Entry 5DGQ (X-ray diffraction, 1.90 A resolution); this record covers chains A and B.

[Chain A (and B)]
Name: Putative endoglucanase-related protein
Organism: Photobacterium profundum
Notes: chain B of this document is another copy of the same molecule, construct and numbering; everything in this record applies to it too
UniProt: Q6LUT2 (Q6LUT2_PHOPR); residues 1-578 here = UniProt positions 1-578
Amino-acid sequence (586 residues; row label = number of the first residue in the row):
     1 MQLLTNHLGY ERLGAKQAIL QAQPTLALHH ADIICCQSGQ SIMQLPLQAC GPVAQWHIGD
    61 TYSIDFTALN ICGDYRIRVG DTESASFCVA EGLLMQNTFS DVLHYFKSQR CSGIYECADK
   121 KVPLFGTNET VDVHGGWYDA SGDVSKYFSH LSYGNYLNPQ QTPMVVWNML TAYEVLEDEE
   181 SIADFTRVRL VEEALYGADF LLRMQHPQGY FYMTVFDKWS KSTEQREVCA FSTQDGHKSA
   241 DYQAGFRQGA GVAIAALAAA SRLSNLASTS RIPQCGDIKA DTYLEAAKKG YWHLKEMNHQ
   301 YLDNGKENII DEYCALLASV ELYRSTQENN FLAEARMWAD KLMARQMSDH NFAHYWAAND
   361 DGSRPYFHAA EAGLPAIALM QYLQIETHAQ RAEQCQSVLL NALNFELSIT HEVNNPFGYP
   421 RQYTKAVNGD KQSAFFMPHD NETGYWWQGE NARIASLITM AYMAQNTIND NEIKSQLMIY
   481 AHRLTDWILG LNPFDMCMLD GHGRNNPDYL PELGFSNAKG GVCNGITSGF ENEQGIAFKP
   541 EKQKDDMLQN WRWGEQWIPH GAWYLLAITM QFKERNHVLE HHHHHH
Unresolved in the structure: 579-586 (chain B: 24-28, 579-586)
Construct notes: expression tag (579-586)
Ion coordination: Na+: Asp241, Gln243, Gln248, Tyr301

[Interface between chain A and chain B]
Contacting residue pairs - 60 pairs, chain A then chain B:
  Ser100(A) - Ser516(B)
  Asp101(A) - Lys519(B)  salt bridge
  His104(A) - Ser108(B)
  His104(A) - Gln109(B)  hydrogen bond
  His104(A) - Ala518(B)
  Lys107(A) - Ser108(B)
  Lys107(A) - Arg110(B)  hydrogen bond (side chain-backbone)
  Lys107(A) - Ser112(B)  hydrogen bond
  Lys107(A) - Tyr138(B)
  Ser108(A) - His104(B)
  Ser108(A) - Lys107(B)  hydrogen bond (backbone-side chain)
  Gln109(A) - His104(B)  hydrogen bond
  Arg110(A) - Lys107(B)  hydrogen bond (backbone-side chain)
  Arg110(A) - Ser112(B)
  Ser112(A) - Lys107(B)  hydrogen bond
  Ser112(A) - Arg110(B)
  Ser112(A) - Glu192(B)  hydrogen bond
  Gly113(A) - Glu192(B)  hydrogen bond (backbone-side chain)
  Ile114(A) - Val188(B)  hydrophobic
  Ile114(A) - Pro273(B)
  Ile114(A) - Cys275(B)
  Tyr115(A) - Phe185(B)
  Cys117(A) - Cys275(B)  disulfide
  Cys117(A) - Gly276(B)  hydrogen bond (side chain-backbone)
  Ala118(A) - Cys275(B)  hydrogen bond (backbone-side chain)
  Tyr138(A) - Lys107(B)
  Val144(A) - Phe185(B)  hydrophobic
  Ala183(A) - Leu513(B)
  Ala183(A) - Gly514(B)
  Phe185(A) - Tyr115(B)
  Phe185(A) - Val144(B)  hydrophobic
  Phe185(A) - Gly514(B)
  Phe185(A) - Phe515(B)  hydrophobic
  Thr186(A) - Gly514(B)
  Val188(A) - Ile114(B)  hydrophobic
  Glu192(A) - Ser112(B)  hydrogen bond
  Glu192(A) - Gly113(B)
  Lys221(A) - Phe185(B)
  Lys221(A) - Pro273(B)
  Thr223(A) - Gln274(B)  hydrogen bond (side chain-backbone)
  Pro273(A) - Ile114(B)
  Pro273(A) - Tyr115(B)
  Pro273(A) - Lys221(B)
  Gln274(A) - Thr223(B)  hydrogen bond (backbone-side chain)
  Cys275(A) - Ile114(B)
  Cys275(A) - Cys117(B)  disulfide
  Cys275(A) - Ala118(B)  hydrogen bond (side chain-backbone)
  Cys275(A) - Lys121(B)
  Gly501(A) - Lys519(B)
  Leu513(A) - Ala183(B)
  Gly514(A) - Ala183(B)
  Gly514(A) - Phe185(B)
  Gly514(A) - Thr186(B)
  Phe515(A) - Phe185(B)  hydrophobic
  Ser516(A) - Ser100(B)
  Ala518(A) - His104(B)
  Lys519(A) - Asp101(B)  salt bridge
  Lys519(A) - Gly501(B)
  Lys519(A) - His502(B)
  Lys519(A) - Lys519(B)
Other interface residues (no listed pair), chain A (38 interface residues in all): Lys121, Ser181, Glu224, His502, Glu512, Asn517
Other interface residues (no listed pair), chain B (39 interface residues in all): Ser181, Ser222, Glu512, Asn517
Inter-chain disulfides: Cys117(A)-Cys275(B), Cys275(A)-Cys117(B)

[Summary]
38 residues of chain A face 39 of chain B across their interface; the contacts include 2 disulfide bonds, 15
hydrogen bonds and 2 salt bridges. Polar pairs include Asp101(A)-Lys519(B), His104(A)-Gln109(B) and
Lys107(A)-Arg110(B). The Na+ site is built by Asp241(A), Gln243(A), Gln248(A) and Tyr301(A).
Both chains are Putative endoglucanase-related protein (Photobacterium profundum). Entry 5DGQ (Crystal
structure of GH9 exo-beta-D-glucosaminidase PBPRA0520) was determined by X-ray diffraction (same publication
as 5DGR).
